6X3X - chains B and C of the 9 polymer chains in the assembly; structure by electron microscopy, 2.92 A resolution.

[Chain B]
Molecule: Gamma-aminobutyric acid receptor subunit alpha-1
From: Homo sapiens
UniProt: P14867 (GBRA1_HUMAN); the construct has insertions or renumbered stretches relative to UniProt, so the offset changes along the chain: 1-312 = UniProt 28-339; 320-358 = UniProt 418-456
Amino-acid sequence (358 residues; row label = number of the first residue in the row):
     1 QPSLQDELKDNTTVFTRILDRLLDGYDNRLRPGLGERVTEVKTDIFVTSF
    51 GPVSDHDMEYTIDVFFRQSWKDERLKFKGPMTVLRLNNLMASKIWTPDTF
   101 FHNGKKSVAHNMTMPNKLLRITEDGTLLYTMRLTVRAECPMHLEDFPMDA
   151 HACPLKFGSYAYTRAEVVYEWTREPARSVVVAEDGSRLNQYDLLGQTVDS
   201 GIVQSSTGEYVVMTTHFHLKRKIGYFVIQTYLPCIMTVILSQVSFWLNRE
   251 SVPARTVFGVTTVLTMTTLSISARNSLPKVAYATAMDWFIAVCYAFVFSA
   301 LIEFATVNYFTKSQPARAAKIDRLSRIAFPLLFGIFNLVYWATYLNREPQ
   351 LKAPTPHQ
Not modelled in the structure: 1-9, 348-358
Differences from the reference sequence: linker (313-319)
Swiss-Prot annotation at these positions:
  - binding site (4-aminobutanoate): Arg67, Thr130
  - binding site (3alpha-hydroxy-5alpha-pregnan-11,20-dione): Trp246
  - glycosylation (N-linked (GlcNAc...) asparagine): Asn11, Asn111
Cystine bridges: Cys139-Cys153
Covalently attached groups: glycan linked to Asn111
Small-molecule neighbours:
  - gamma-amino-butanoic acid (ABU): Phe65, Arg67, Leu118, Thr130
  - DZP (7-chloro-1-methyl-5-phenyl-1,3-dihydro-2H-1,4-benzodiazepin-2-one): Ile228, Leu232, Pro233, Met236, Thr237, Thr265, Leu269

[Chain C]
Molecule: Gamma-aminobutyric acid receptor subunit beta-2
From: Homo sapiens
UniProt: P47870 (GBRB2_HUMAN), isoform P47870-1; the construct has insertions or renumbered stretches relative to UniProt, so the offset changes along the chain: 1-307 = UniProt 25-331; 316-341 = UniProt 487-512
Amino-acid sequence (364 residues; numbered 1 to 364; the number before each row is that of its first residue):
     1 QSVNDPSNMSLVKETVDRLLKGYDIRLRPDFGGPPVAVGMNIDIASIDMV
    51 SEVNMDYTLTMYFQQAWRDKRLSYNVIPLNLTLDNRVADQLWVPDTYFLN
   101 DKKSFVHGVTVKNRMIRLHPDGTVLYGLRITTTAACMMDLRRYPLDEQNC
   151 TLEIESYGYTTDDIEFYWRGDDNAVTGVTKIELPQFSIVDYKLITKKVVF
   201 STGSYPRLSLSFKLKRNIGYFILQTYMPSILITILSWVSFWINYDASAAR
   251 VALGITTVLTMTTINTHLRETLPKIPYVKAIDMYLMGCFVFVFMALLEYA
   301 LVNYIFFSQPARAAAIDRWSRIFFPVVFSFFNIVYWLYYVNVDGSGATNF
   351 SLLKQAGDVEENPG
Not modelled in the structure: 1-6, 341-364
Differences from the reference sequence: linker (308-315)
Swiss-Prot annotation at these positions:
  - binding site (histamine): Tyr97, Ser156, Tyr157, Thr202
  - binding site (4-aminobutanoate): Tyr157, Thr202
  - glycosylation (N-linked (GlcNAc...) asparagine): Asn8, Asn80, Asn149
Cystine bridges: Cys136-Cys150
Covalently attached groups: N-acetylglucosamine (NAG) linked to Asn80, Asn149
Small-molecule neighbours:
  - gamma-amino-butanoic acid (ABU): Tyr97, Glu155, Ser156, Tyr157, Phe200, Thr202, Tyr205
  - DZP (7-chloro-1-methyl-5-phenyl-1,3-dihydro-2H-1,4-benzodiazepin-2-one): Met261, Thr262, Asn265, Leu285, Met286, Phe289
Reported in the primary citation:
  - binding site for DZP: Pro228

[Interface between chain B and chain C]
Residue-residue contacts (98):
  Gly25(B) - Lys13(C)  hydrogen bond (backbone-side chain)
  Asp27(B) - Lys13(C)
  Asn28(B) - Asp84(C)
  Asn28(B) - Arg86(C)
  Arg29(B) - Val16(C)
  Arg29(B) - Asp17(C)  salt bridge
  Arg29(B) - Leu20(C)
  Arg29(B) - Leu83(C)
  Arg29(B) - Asp84(C)  hydrogen bond (backbone-backbone)
  Arg29(B) - Val87(C)
  Arg29(B) - Gln90(C)
  Leu30(B) - Met9(C)
  Leu30(B) - Lys13(C)
  Arg31(B) - Met9(C)
  Gly33(B) - Met9(C)
  Leu34(B) - Val12(C)  hydrophobic
  Gly35(B) - Asn8(C)  hydrogen bond (backbone-side chain)
  Asp57(B) - Met49(C)
  Arg74(B) - Met9(C)
  Ser92(B) - Arg86(C)  hydrogen bond (backbone-side chain)
  Ile94(B) - Arg86(C)
  Asp98(B) - Val111(C)
  Thr99(B) - Val109(C)
  Thr99(B) - Thr110(C)  hydrogen bond (backbone-side chain)
  Phe100(B) - Tyr62(C)
  Phe100(B) - Val109(C)
  Phe100(B) - Asn113(C)
  Phe100(B) - Arg129(C)
  Phe101(B) - Val109(C)  hydrophobic
  Phe101(B) - Arg129(C)  hydrogen bond (backbone-side chain)
  His102(B) - Tyr62(C)
  His102(B) - Arg129(C)
  Gly104(B) - His107(C)
  Gly104(B) - Arg129(C)  hydrogen bond (backbone-side chain)
  Lys105(B) - Met49(C)
  Lys105(B) - Phe105(C)
  Lys105(B) - His107(C)
  Lys106(B) - Phe105(C)
  Ser107(B) - Val109(C)
  Met131(B) - Thr110(C)
  Leu133(B) - Val109(C)  hydrophobic
  Glu138(B) - Ser46(C)  hydrogen bond
  Glu138(B) - Asp48(C)
  Tyr160(B) - Tyr62(C)  hydrophobic
  Tyr160(B) - Arg114(C)
  Tyr160(B) - Met115(C)  hydrophobic
  Tyr160(B) - Gly127(C)
  Tyr160(B) - Leu128(C)  hydrogen bond (side chain-backbone)
  Tyr160(B) - Arg129(C)  hydrogen bond (side chain-backbone)
  Ala161(B) - Thr82(C)
  Ala161(B) - Met115(C)  hydrophobic
  Ala161(B) - Arg117(C)  hydrogen bond (backbone-side chain)
  Tyr162(B) - Thr82(C)
  Glu166(B) - Thr82(C)  hydrogen bond
  Ser206(B) - Asp43(C)  hydrogen bond
  Ser206(B) - Gln64(C)
  Thr207(B) - Gln64(C)
  Thr207(B) - Met115(C)
  Thr207(B) - Arg117(C)  hydrogen bond (backbone-side chain)
  Tyr210(B) - Arg117(C)  hydrogen bond
  Thr256(B) - Ala249(C)
  Val257(B) - Ala252(C)  hydrophobic
  Val260(B) - Leu253(C)  hydrophobic
  Val260(B) - Thr256(C)
  Val263(B) - Ile232(C)  hydrophobic
  Val263(B) - Leu235(C)  hydrophobic
  Leu264(B) - Thr260(C)
  Thr267(B) - Ile232(C)
  Thr267(B) - Thr260(C)
  Thr267(B) - Ile264(C)
  Ser270(B) - Gln224(C)
  Ile271(B) - Gln224(C)
  Ile271(B) - His267(C)  hydrogen bond (backbone-side chain)
  Arg274(B) - Tyr220(C)
  Arg274(B) - Leu223(C)
  Arg274(B) - Gln224(C)
  Lys279(B) - Tyr143(C)
  Lys279(B) - Pro184(C)
  Lys279(B) - Gln185(C)
  Lys279(B) - Tyr220(C)
  Lys279(B) - Phe221(C)
  Val280(B) - Pro184(C)
  Val280(B) - Tyr220(C)
  Ala281(B) - Pro184(C)
  Ala281(B) - Asn217(C)
  Ala281(B) - Gly219(C)
  Asp287(B) - Leu223(C)
  Tyr294(B) - Leu231(C)  hydrophobic
  Tyr294(B) - Ile232(C)
  Phe298(B) - Ile234(C)  hydrophobic
  Phe298(B) - Leu235(C)  hydrophobic
  Leu301(B) - Leu235(C)  hydrophobic
  Ile302(B) - Val238(C)  hydrophobic
  Phe304(B) - Ile242(C)  hydrophobic
  Ala305(B) - Val238(C)  hydrophobic
  Asn308(B) - Ile242(C)
  Tyr309(B) - Trp241(C)  hydrophobic
  Tyr309(B) - Arg321(C)
Interface residues without a listed pair, chain B (64 interface residues in all): Pro32, Glu36, Phe66, Pro97, Val108, Ala109, Thr163, Val252, Pro253, Asn275, Lys312
Interface residues without a listed pair, chain C (63 interface residues in all): Leu79, Leu81, Leu125, Thr131, Pro228, Asn243, Ala248, Thr263

[Overview]
64 residues of chain B and 63 residues of chain C are in contact, with 16 hydrogen bonds and 1 salt bridge.
Polar pairs include Arg29(B)-Asp17(C), Gly25(B)-Lys13(C) and Gly35(B)-Asn8(C). Chain B binds
gamma-amino-butanoic acid and compound DZP. Ligands of chain C: gamma-amino-butanoic acid and compound DZP.
The paper reports a binding site for DZP at Pro228(C).
Chain B is Gamma-aminobutyric acid receptor subunit alpha-1 and chain C is Gamma-aminobutyric acid receptor
subunit beta-2, both from Homo sapiens; the structure, Human GABAA receptor alpha1-beta2-gamma2 subtype in
complex with GABA plus diazepam, was determined by electron microscopy together with 6X3S, 6X3T, 6X3U, 6X3V,
6X3W, 6X3Z and 6X40 from the same study.
